PDB entry 8DK9 | X-ray diffraction, 2.50 A resolution | chains A and E of the 4 polymer chains in the assembly

== Chain A ==
Molecule: Beta sliding clamp
Organism: Mycolicibacterium thermoresistibile
UniProt: A0A100XCQ4 (A0A100XCQ4_MYCTH); residue numbers follow UniProt; this construct covers 1-397
Sequence (397 residues; each row starts with the number of its first residue):
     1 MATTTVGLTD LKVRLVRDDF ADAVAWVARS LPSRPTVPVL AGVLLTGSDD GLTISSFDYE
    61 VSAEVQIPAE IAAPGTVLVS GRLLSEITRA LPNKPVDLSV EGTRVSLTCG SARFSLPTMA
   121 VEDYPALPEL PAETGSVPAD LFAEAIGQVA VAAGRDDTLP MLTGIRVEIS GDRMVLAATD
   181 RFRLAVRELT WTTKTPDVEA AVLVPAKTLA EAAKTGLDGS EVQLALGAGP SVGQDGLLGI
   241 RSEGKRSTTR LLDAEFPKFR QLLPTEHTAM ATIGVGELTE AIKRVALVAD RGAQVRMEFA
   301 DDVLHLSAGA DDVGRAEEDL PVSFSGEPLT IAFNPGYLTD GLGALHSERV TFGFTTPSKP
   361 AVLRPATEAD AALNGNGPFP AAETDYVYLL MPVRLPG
Disordered / not traced: 1-8, 397
Ligand contacts: acetyl group (ACE): Pro392, Val393, Arg394

== Chain E ==
Molecule: DNA polymerase IV 1 peptide
Notes: EC 2.7.7.7
UniProt: P63986 (DPO41_MYCBO); residues 2-7 here correspond to UniProt positions 348-353 (UniProt number = residue number + 346)
Sequence (6 residues; numbered 2 to 7; the number before each row is that of its first residue):
     2 QESLFA
Glycans and other covalent adducts: acetyl group (ACE) linked to Gln2; amino group (NH2) linked to Ala7

== Interface between chain A and chain E ==
Pairs across the interface (25):
  Leu162(A) - Phe6(E)  hydrophobic
  Thr179(A) - Phe6(E)
  Arg181(A) - Ser4(E)
  Arg181(A) - Leu5(E)  hydrogen bond (backbone-backbone)
  Arg181(A) - Phe6(E)
  Arg181(A) - Ala7(E)
  Phe182(A) - Gln2(E)
  Phe182(A) - Glu3(E)
  Phe182(A) - Leu5(E)
  Arg183(A) - Leu5(E)
  Leu184(A) - Leu5(E)
  Pro257(A) - Phe6(E)  hydrophobic
  Leu262(A) - Leu5(E)
  Leu262(A) - Phe6(E)  hydrophobic
  Asn334(A) - Gln2(E)
  Pro360(A) - Leu5(E)  hydrophobic
  Leu389(A) - Leu5(E)
  Met391(A) - Gln2(E)  hydrogen bond (backbone-side chain)
  Met391(A) - Glu3(E)
  Met391(A) - Ser4(E)
  Met391(A) - Leu5(E)  hydrophobic
  Pro392(A) - Gln2(E)
  Pro392(A) - Glu3(E)  hydrogen bond (backbone-backbone)
  Val393(A) - Gln2(E)
  Arg394(A) - Glu3(E)  salt bridge
Interface residues without a listed pair, chain A (17 interface residues in all): Tyr337, Leu390

== Overview ==
The interface between chain A and chain E involves 17 residues on one side and 6 on the other, with 3 hydrogen
bonds and 1 salt bridge. Polar contacts include Arg394(A)-Glu3(E), Met391(A)-Gln2(E) and Arg181(A)-Leu5(E).
Bound to chain A: acetyl group.
Chain A is Beta sliding clamp (Mycolicibacterium thermoresistibile) and chain E is DNA polymerase IV 1
peptide; the structure, Sliding-clamp-DinX peptide, was determined by X-ray diffraction.
